PDB entry 5MNB | X-ray diffraction, 0.94 A resolution | chain A

Chain A:
Name: Cationic trypsin
Source organism: Bos taurus
Notes: EC 3.4.21.4
UniProt: P00760 (TRY1_BOVIN); the construct lacks a stretch of the UniProt sequence and is renumbered around it, so the offset changes along the chain: 16-34 = UniProt 24-42; 37-67 = UniProt 43-73; 69-125 = UniProt 74-130; 127-130 = UniProt 131-134; 6 more segments
Amino-acid sequence (223 residues; row label = number of the first residue in the row; note: 10 numbers in that range are skipped by the numbering (no residue carries them; nothing is unmodelled there)):
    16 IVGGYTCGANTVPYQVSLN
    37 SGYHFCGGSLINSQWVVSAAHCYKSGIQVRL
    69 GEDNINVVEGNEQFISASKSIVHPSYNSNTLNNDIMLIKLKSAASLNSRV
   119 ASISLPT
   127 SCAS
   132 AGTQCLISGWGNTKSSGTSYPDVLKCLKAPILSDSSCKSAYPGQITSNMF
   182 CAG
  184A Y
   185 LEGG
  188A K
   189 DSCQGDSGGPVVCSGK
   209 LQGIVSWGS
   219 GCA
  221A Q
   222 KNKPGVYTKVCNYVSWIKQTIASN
Disulfide bonds: Cys22-Cys157, Cys42-Cys58, Cys128-Cys232, Cys136-Cys201, Cys168-Cys182, Cys191-Cys220
Ion coordination: Ca2+: Glu70, Asn72, Val75, Glu80
Small-molecule neighbours: 2-aminopyridine (2AP): Asp189, Ser190, Cys191, Gln192, Ser195, Val213, Ser214, Trp215, Gly216, Gly219, Cys220, Gly226
Curated features (UniProtKB/Swiss-Prot):
  - active site (Charge relay system): His57, Asp102, Ser195
  - binding site (Ca(2+)): Glu70, Asn72, Val75, Glu80
  - binding site (substrate): Asp189, Ser190, Gln192, Gly193, Ser195

In short:
Bound to chain A: 2-aminopyridine. Glu70, Asn72, Val75 and Glu80 form the Ca2+ site. UniProt lists 3
active-site residues, 4 Ca2+-binding residues and 5 substrate-binding residues.
Chain A is Cationic trypsin (Bos taurus); the structure, Cationic trypsin in complex with 2-aminopyridine
(deuterated sample at 295 K), was determined by X-ray diffraction together with 5MN1, 5MNA, 5MNC, 5MON and
5MOO from the same study.
